PDB entry 6N7P | electron microscopy, 3.60 A resolution | chains B and R of the 21 polymer chains in the assembly

# Chain B
Name: U1 small nuclear ribonucleoprotein C
Organism: Saccharomyces cerevisiae (strain ATCC 204508 / S288c)
UniProtKB: Q05900 (RU1C_YEAST); residue numbers follow UniProt; this construct covers 1-231
Sequence (231 residues; numbered 1 to 231; the number before each row is that of its first residue):
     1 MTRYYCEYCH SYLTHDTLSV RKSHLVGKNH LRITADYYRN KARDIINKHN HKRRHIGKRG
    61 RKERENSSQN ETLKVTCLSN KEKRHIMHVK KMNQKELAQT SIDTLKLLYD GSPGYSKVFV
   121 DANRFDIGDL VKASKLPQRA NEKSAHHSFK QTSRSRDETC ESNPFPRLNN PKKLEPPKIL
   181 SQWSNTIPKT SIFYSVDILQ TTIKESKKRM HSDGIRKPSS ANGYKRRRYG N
Disordered / not traced: 1-2, 198-231
Metal / ion sites: Zn2+: Cys6, Cys9, His24, His30
UniProt features mapped onto this chain:
  - zinc finger: Tyr4 to Asp36 (Matrin-type)
  - mutagenesis: Leu13 (L13A/D/E/F/G/H/K/P/R/S/T/W/Y: Gives rise to unstable commitment complexes; L13C/I/M/N/Q/V: No effect)

# Chain R
Molecule: U1 snRNA
Organism: Saccharomyces cerevisiae (strain ATCC 204508 / S288c)
Sequence (568 nucleotides; row label = number of the first residue in the row):
     1 AUACUUACCU UAAGAUAUCA GAGGAGAUCA AGAAGUCCUA CUGAUCAAAC AUGCGCUUCC
    61 AAUAGUAGAA GGACGUUAAG CAUUUAUCAU UGAACUAUAA UUGUUCAUUG AAGUCAUUGA
   121 UGCAAACUCC UUGGUCACAC ACACAUACGG CGCGGAAGGC GUGUUUGCUG ACGUUUCCAU
   181 UCCCUUGUUU CAAUCAUUGG UUAAUCCCUU GAUUCCUUUG GGGAUUUUUG GGUUAAACUG
   241 AUUUUUGGGG CCCUUUGUUU CUUCUGCCUG GAGAAGUUUG ACACCAAAUU CAAAUUGGUG
   301 UUAGGGGAGC UGGGGCCUUU CAAAAGAGAG CUUUGUAGAG GCAUUCUUUU UGACUACUUU
   361 UCUCUAGCGU GCCAUUUUAG UUUUUGACGG CAGAUUCGAA UGAACUUAAG UUUAUGAUGA
   421 AGGUAUGGCU GUUGAGAUUA UUUGGUCGGG AUUGUAGUUU GAAGAUGUGC UCUUUUGAGC
   481 AGUCUCAACU UUGCUCGUUC CCGUUAUGGG AAAAAUUUUG GAAGGUCUUG GUAGGAACGG
   541 GUGGAUCUUA UAAUUUUUGA UUUAUUUU
Disordered / not traced: 27-33, 566-568

# Interface between chain B and chain R
Contacting residue pairs (70):
  Arg3(B) - G543(R)  salt bridge to the phosphate
  His10(B) - U299(R)  salt bridge to the phosphate
  His15(B) - C9(R)  sugar contact
  His15(B) - U10(R)  sugar contact
  His15(B) - U11(R)  phosphate contact
  Thr17(B) - C9(R)  phosphate contact
  Ser19(B) - C8(R)  sugar contact
  Val20(B) - C8(R)  sugar contact
  Val20(B) - C9(R)  sugar contact
  Arg32(B) - G297(R)  sugar contact
  Asp36(B) - A286(R)  sugar contact
  Asp36(B) - G297(R)  hydrogen bond to the base
  Asp36(B) - G298(R)  sugar contact
  Tyr37(B) - G298(R)  sugar contact
  Tyr37(B) - U299(R)  sugar contact
  Arg39(B) - C285(R)  sugar contact
  Arg39(B) - A286(R)  hydrogen bond to the phosphate
  Arg39(B) - A287(R)  salt bridge to the phosphate
  Asn40(B) - C285(R)  sugar contact
  Asn40(B) - G298(R)  hydrogen bond to the sugar
  Asn40(B) - U299(R)  sugar contact
  Lys41(B) - G300(R)  salt bridge to the phosphate
  Arg43(B) - C284(R)  hydrogen bond to the sugar
  Arg43(B) - C285(R)  sugar contact
  Arg43(B) - U299(R)  hydrogen bond to the base
  Asp44(B) - U299(R)  hydrogen bond to the sugar
  His49(B) - U260(R)  base contact
  His51(B) - U256(R)  base contact
  Lys52(B) - U132(R)  phosphate contact
  Arg53(B) - G133(R)  salt bridge to the phosphate
  Arg54(B) - U254(R)  hydrogen bond to the sugar
  Arg54(B) - U255(R)  salt bridge to the phosphate
  Arg54(B) - U256(R)  hydrogen bond to the base
  His55(B) - A61(R)  base contact
  His55(B) - G133(R)  salt bridge to the phosphate
  His55(B) - U135(R)  salt bridge to the phosphate
  Ile56(B) - U135(R)  sugar contact
  Gly57(B) - U63(R)  base contact
  Gly57(B) - U135(R)  base contact
  Lys58(B) - U63(R)  hydrogen bond to the base
  Arg59(B) - U63(R)  base contact
  Arg59(B) - C252(R)  salt bridge to the phosphate
  Gly60(B) - U63(R)  hydrogen bond to the base
  Gly60(B) - A64(R)  phosphate contact
  Gly60(B) - G65(R)  base contact
  Arg61(B) - A64(R)  hydrogen bond to the phosphate
  Lys62(B) - G65(R)  base contact
  Lys62(B) - U66(R)  base contact
  Glu63(B) - U63(R)  base contact
  Glu63(B) - G65(R)  hydrogen bond to the base
  Arg64(B) - G250(R)  phosphate contact
  Arg64(B) - C251(R)  salt bridge to the phosphate
  Lys74(B) - C268(R)  sugar contact
  Val75(B) - C268(R)  hydrogen bond to the sugar
  Cys77(B) - C267(R)  base contact
  Leu78(B) - C267(R)  hydrogen bond to the base
  Ser79(B) - G266(R)  phosphate contact
  Asn80(B) - C264(R)  phosphate contact
  Asn80(B) - U265(R)  phosphate contact
  Asn80(B) - G266(R)  hydrogen bond to the base
  Lys81(B) - U265(R)  phosphate contact
  Lys83(B) - G257(R)  phosphate contact
  Lys83(B) - U258(R)  salt bridge to the phosphate
  Lys83(B) - G266(R)  hydrogen bond to the base
  Arg84(B) - C264(R)  salt bridge to the phosphate
  Arg84(B) - A283(R)  salt bridge to the phosphate
  Arg84(B) - C284(R)  salt bridge to the phosphate
  Met87(B) - G257(R)  sugar contact
  Lys91(B) - G257(R)  base contact
  Lys95(B) - A286(R)  salt bridge to the phosphate
Interface residues without a listed pair, chain B (44 interface residues in all): Tyr12, Thr14, Leu73
Interface residues without a listed pair, chain R (40 interface residues in all): A12, U131, C136, A137

# In short
44 residues of chain B and 40 residues of chain R are in contact, with 16 hydrogen bonds and 15 salt bridges.
Polar pairs include Asp36(B)-G297(R), Arg43(B)-U299(R) and Arg54(B)-U256(R). Cys6(B), Cys9(B), His24(B) and
His30(B) coordinate Zn2+. UniProt lists one mutagenesis site on chain B.
Here chain B is U1 small nuclear ribonucleoprotein C and chain R is U1 snRNA, both from Saccharomyces
cerevisiae (strain ATCC 204508 / S288c). Entry 6N7P (S. cerevisiae spliceosomal E complex (UBC4)) was
determined by electron microscopy (same publication as 6N7R).
